PDB entry 5T0V | electron microscopy, 17.50 A resolution (very low resolution: no residue pairs are listed; an interface is given only as per-side residue counts) | chains N and O of the 48 polymer chains in the assembly

[Chain N (and O)]
Molecule: Frataxin homolog, mitochondrial
Source organism: Saccharomyces cerevisiae
Notes: EC 1.16.3.1; chain O of this document is another copy of the same molecule, construct and numbering; everything in this record applies to it too
UniProtKB: Q07540 (FRDA_YEAST); residue numbers follow UniProt; this construct covers 52-172
Amino-acid sequence (121 residues; row label = number of the first residue in the row):
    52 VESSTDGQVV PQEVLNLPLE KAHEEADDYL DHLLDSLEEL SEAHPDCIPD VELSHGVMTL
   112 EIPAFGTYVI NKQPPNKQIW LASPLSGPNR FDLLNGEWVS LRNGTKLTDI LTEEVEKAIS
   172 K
Sequence notes: conflict Ala73 (Tyr in Q07540)
From the paper describing this entry:
  - self-association interface (contacts with another copy of this molecule): Ser55
  - disease-associated variants - I130F, W131R, R141C: decreased stability (proposed by the authors, not directly observed)

[Interface between chain N and chain O]
At this resolution (18 A) residue pairs are not listed: 18 residues of chain N and 19 of chain O lie at the interface.

[Overview]
18 residues of chain N face 19 of chain O across their interface. The paper reports that I130F, W131R and
R141C of chain N reduce stability; a self-association interface involving Ser55(N).
Both chains are Frataxin homolog, mitochondrial (Saccharomyces cerevisiae). Entry 5T0V (Architecture of the
Yeast Mitochondrial Iron-Sulfur Cluster Assembly Machinery: the Sub-Complex Formed by the Iron Donor ...) was
determined by electron microscopy.
